2G5I - chains A and C of the 3 polymer chains in the assembly; structure by X-ray diffraction, 3.35 A resolution.

[Chain A]
Protein: Glutamyl-tRNA(Gln) amidotransferase subunit A
Source organism: Staphylococcus aureus
Notes: EC 6.3.5.-
UniProtKB: P63488 (GATA_STAAM); numbering as in UniProt (aligned over 1-485)
Chain sequence (485 residues; each row starts with the number of its first residue):
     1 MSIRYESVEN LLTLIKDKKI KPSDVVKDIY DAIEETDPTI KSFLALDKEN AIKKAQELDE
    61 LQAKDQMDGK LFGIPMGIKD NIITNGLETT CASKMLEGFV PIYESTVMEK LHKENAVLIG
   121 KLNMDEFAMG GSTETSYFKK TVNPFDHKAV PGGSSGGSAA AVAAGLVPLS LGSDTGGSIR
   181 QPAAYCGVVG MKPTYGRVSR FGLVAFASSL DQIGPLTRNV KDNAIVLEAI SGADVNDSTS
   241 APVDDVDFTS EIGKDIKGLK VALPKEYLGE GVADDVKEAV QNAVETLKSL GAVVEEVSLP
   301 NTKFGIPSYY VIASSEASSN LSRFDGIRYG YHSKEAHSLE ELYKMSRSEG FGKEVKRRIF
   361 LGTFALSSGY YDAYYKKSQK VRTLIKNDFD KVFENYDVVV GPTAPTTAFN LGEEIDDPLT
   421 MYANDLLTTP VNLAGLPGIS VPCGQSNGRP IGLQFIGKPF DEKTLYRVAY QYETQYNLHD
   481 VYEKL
Curated features (UniProtKB/Swiss-Prot):
  - active site: K79 (Charge relay system), S154 (Charge relay system), S178 (Acyl-ester intermediate)

[Chain C]
Protein: Aspartyl/glutamyl-tRNA(Asn/Gln) amidotransferase subunit C
Source organism: Staphylococcus aureus
Notes: EC 6.3.5.-
UniProtKB: P68807 (GATC_STAAM); residue numbers follow UniProt; this construct covers 1-100
Chain sequence (100 residues; each row starts with the number of its first residue):
     1 MTKVTREEVE HIANLARLQI SPEETEEMAN TLESILDFAK QNDSADTEGV EPTYHVLDLQ
    61 NVLREDKAIK GIPQELALKN AKETEDGQFK VPTIMNEEDA
Unresolved in the structure: 1-2

[How chain A and chain C interact]
Contacting residue pairs - 98 pairs, chain A then chain C:
  F99(A) with N80(C)
  V100(A) with K79(C); N80(C), hydrogen bond (backbone-side chain)
  I102(A) with I72(C), hydrophobic; L76(C), hydrophobic
  Y195(A) with V56(C), hydrophobic; L57(C)
  G196(A) with L57(C)
  S209(A) with V56(C)
  S238(A) with V62(C)
  T239(A) with L57(C)
  S240(A) with L59(C)
  A241(A) with L57(C), hydrophobic; L59(C), hydrophobic
  P242(A) with L59(C)
  F304(A) with Q41(C); N42(C); S44(C); A45(C)
  I306(A) with F38(C), hydrophobic
  P307(A) with N42(C)
  S308(A) with N42(C)
  Y310(A) with I35(C)
  I327(A) with A81(C); F89(C); V91(C), hydrophobic
  R328(A) with N80(C); A81(C), hydrogen bond (backbone-backbone); F89(C)
  Y329(A) with N80(C)
  G330(A) with N80(C)
  H332(A) with K82(C); E83(C)
  H337(A) with P92(C); I94(C)
  S338(A) with P92(C); E97(C), hydrogen bond
  L339(A) with P92(C); M95(C)
  E340(A) with N14(C); M95(C); N96(C); E97(C), hydrogen bond (side chain-backbone)
  E341(A) with E97(C), hydrogen bond (backbone-side chain)
  L342(A) with V91(C), hydrophobic
  Y343(A) with R17(C)
  K344(A) with N14(C), hydrogen bond; R17(C); Q19(C), hydrogen bond (backbone-backbone)
  M345(A) with Q19(C)
  R347(A) with R17(C), hydrogen bond (side chain-backbone); L18(C)
  S348(A) with L18(C); Q19(C), hydrogen bond (side chain-backbone)
  I359(A) with A16(C), hydrophobic
  F360(A) with V9(C); I12(C), hydrophobic; A13(C), hydrophobic; L18(C), hydrophobic; I20(C), hydrophobic; L32(C), hydrophobic
  L361(A) with I35(C), hydrophobic; L36(C), hydrophobic
  T363(A) with L15(C); A16(C)
  F364(A) with E8(C); I12(C), hydrophobic; L36(C), hydrophobic
  Y370(A) with K3(C), hydrogen bond; E8(C)
  Y374(A) with L36(C), hydrophobic; K40(C)
  K376(A) with P52(C)
  K377(A) with N42(C); D43(C); A45(C), hydrogen bond (side chain-backbone); T47(C), hydrogen bond
  S378(A) with N42(C)
  Q379(A) with P52(C); T53(C), hydrogen bond (backbone-backbone); Y54(C)
  K380(A) with T47(C); V50(C); P52(C)
  V381(A) with N42(C); A45(C), hydrophobic
  R382(A) with T53(C); V56(C)
  T383(A) with V50(C); E51(C), hydrogen bond (side chain-backbone); P52(C); T53(C), hydrogen bond
  L384(A) with D46(C); T47(C); V50(C), hydrophobic
  L433(A) with V56(C)
  A434(A) with V56(C)
  G435(A) with V56(C)
Other interface residues (no listed pair), chain A (62 interface residues in all): G98, K303, V311, A336, F351, K356, S367, K386, L419, N432, F460
Other interface residues (no listed pair), chain C (53 interface residues in all): M28, S34, A39, A77, T93, E98

[In short]
The interface between chain A and chain C involves 62 residues on one side and 53 on the other; the contacts
include 15 hydrogen bonds. Polar pairs include V100(A)-N80(C), S338(A)-E97(C) and E340(A)-E97(C). Curated
annotation (UniProt) lists 3 active-site residues on chain A.
Chain A is Glutamyl-tRNA(Gln) amidotransferase subunit A and chain C is Aspartyl/glutamyl-tRNA(Asn/Gln)
amidotransferase subunit C, both from Staphylococcus aureus; the structure, Structure of tRNA-Dependent
Amidotransferase GatCAB complexed with ADP-AlF4, was determined by X-ray diffraction (same publication as
2DF4, 2DQN, 2F2A and 2G5H).
